Entry 7T75 (electron microscopy, 2.70 A resolution); this record covers chains B and H of the 4 polymer chains in the assembly.

Chain B:
Name: HIV Envelope ApexGT2 gp41
Source organism: Human immunodeficiency virus 1
Chain sequence (162 residues; row label = number of the first residue in the row; note: 2 numbers in that range are skipped by the numbering (no residue carries them; nothing is unmodelled there)):
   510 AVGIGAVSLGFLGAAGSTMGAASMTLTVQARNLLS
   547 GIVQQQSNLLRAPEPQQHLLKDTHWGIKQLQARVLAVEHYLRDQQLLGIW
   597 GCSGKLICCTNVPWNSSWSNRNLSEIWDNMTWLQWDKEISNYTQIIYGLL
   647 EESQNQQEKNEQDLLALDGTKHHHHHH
Not modelled in the structure: 510-517, 547-569, 663-673
Disulfide bonds: Cys598-Cys604
Glycans and other covalent adducts: glycan linked to Asn611, Asn618; N-acetylglucosamine (NAG) linked to Asn625, Asn637

Chain H:
Name: RM20A3 Fab Heavy Chain
Source organism: Homo sapiens
Notes: antibody fragment or engineered binder
Chain sequence (125 residues; numbered 1 to 113 plus 12 insertion-coded residues; the number before each row is that of its first residue; a row labelled like 82A-82C holds insertion residues (82A, then the next letters in order)):
     1 EVQLVETGGGLVQPGGSLKLSCRASGYTFSSFAMSWVRQAPGKGLEWVSL
    51 IN
   52A D
    53 RGGLTFYVDSVKGRFTISRDNSKNTLSLQM
82A-82C HSL
    83 RDGDTAVYYCATGGMSSA
100A-100H LQSSKYYF
   101 DFWGQGALVTVSS
Not modelled in the structure: 113
Disulfide bonds: Cys22-Cys92

How chain B and chain H interact:
Contacting residue pairs (4):
  Leu619(B) with Leu100A(H); Gln100B(H); Ser100C(H)
  Trp623(B) with Leu100A(H)
Other interface residues (no listed pair), chain B (4 interface residues in all): Gly529, Ser620
Other interface residues (no listed pair), chain H (4 interface residues in all): Ala100

Summary:
Chain B and chain H each contribute 4 residues to their interface.
Chain B is HIV Envelope ApexGT2 gp41 (Human immunodeficiency virus 1) and chain H is RM20A3 Fab Heavy Chain
(Homo sapiens); the structure, HIV-1 Envelope ApexGT2 in complex with RM20A3 Fab, was determined by electron
microscopy, deposited together with 7T74 and 7T77.
